9EAD - chains A and C of the 3 polymer chains in the assembly; structure by electron microscopy, 6.41 A resolution (low resolution: residue-level contacts below are approximate; hydrogen-bond / salt-bridge calls are withheld).

# Chain A
Molecule: Capsid protein VP1
From: Seneca Valley virus USA/SSV-001
UniProtKB: Q155Z9 (POLG_SVV1); residues 28-258 here correspond to UniProt positions 701-931 (UniProt number = residue number + 673)
Amino-acid sequence (231 residues; row label = number of the first residue in the row):
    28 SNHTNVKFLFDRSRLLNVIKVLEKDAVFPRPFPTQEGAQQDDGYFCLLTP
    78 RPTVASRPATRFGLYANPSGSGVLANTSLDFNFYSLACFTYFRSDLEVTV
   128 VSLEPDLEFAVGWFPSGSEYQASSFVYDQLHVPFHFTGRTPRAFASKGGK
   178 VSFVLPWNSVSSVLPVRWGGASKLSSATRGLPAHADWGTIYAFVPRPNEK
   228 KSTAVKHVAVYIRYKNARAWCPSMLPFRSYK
Curated features (UniProtKB/Swiss-Prot):
  - region: Arg-88 to Gly-99 (Interaction with host receptor ANTXR1)

# Chain C
Molecule: Capsid protein VP2
From: Seneca Valley virus USA/SSV-001
UniProtKB: Q155Z9 (POLG_SVV1); residues 62-279 here correspond to UniProt positions 212-429 (UniProt number = residue number + 150)
Amino-acid sequence (218 residues; row label = number of the first residue in the row):
    62 RWYTGRLNSWTKAVKTFSFQAVPLPGAFLSRQGGLNGGAFTATLHRHFLM
   112 KCGWQVQVQCNLTQFHQGALLVAMVPETTLDVKPDGKAKSLQELNEEQWV
   162 EMSDDYRTGKNMPFQSLGTYYRPPNWTWGPNFINPYQVTVFPHQILNART
   212 STSVDINVPYIGETPTQSSETQNSWTLLVMVLVPLDYKEGATTDPEITFS
   262 VRPTSPYFNGLRNRYTAG
Curated features (UniProtKB/Swiss-Prot):
  - region: Asp-166 to Trp-187 (Interaction with host receptor ANTXR1)

# Interface between chain A and chain C
Pairs across the interface (27):
  Pro-60(A) with Ser-177(C); Leu-178(C)
  Thr-61(A) with Leu-178(C); Gly-179(C); Thr-180(C); Tyr-181(C)
  Glu-63(A) with Tyr-181(C)
  Phe-89(A) with Trp-187(C); Thr-188(C); Trp-189(C)
  Gly-90(A) with Asn-186(C); Trp-187(C)
  Leu-91(A) with Pro-185(C); Asn-186(C)
  Ser-98(A) with Tyr-182(C); Arg-183(C)
  Gly-99(A) with Tyr-181(C); Tyr-182(C); Arg-183(C)
  Val-100(A) with Tyr-181(C); Tyr-182(C); Arg-183(C)
  Ser-189(A) with Glu-224(C)
  Val-190(A) with Glu-224(C)
  Trp-195(A) with Glu-138(C)
  Gly-196(A) with Glu-138(C); Thr-139(C)
Other interface residues (no listed pair), chain A (17 interface residues in all): Gln-62, Arg-88, Ser-188, Arg-194
Other interface residues (no listed pair), chain C (16 interface residues in all): Asn-234

# In short
The interface between chain A and chain C involves 17 residues on one side and 16 on the other.
Here chain A is Capsid protein VP1 and chain C is Capsid protein VP2, both from Seneca Valley virus
USA/SSV-001. Entry 9EAD (Seneca valley virus Empty rotated particle at physiological condition
(ER-particle[P])) was determined by electron microscopy (same publication as 9EAA, 9EAB and 9EAC).
